Entry 2Y5L (X-ray diffraction, 2.20 A resolution); this record covers chains A and C of the 4 polymer chains in the assembly.

Chain A (and C):
Protein: Fructose-1,6-bisphosphatase 1
Source organism: Homo sapiens
Notes: EC 3.1.3.11; chain C of this document is another copy of the same molecule, construct and numbering; everything in this record applies to it too
UniProt: P09467 (F16P1_HUMAN); residues 0-337 here correspond to UniProt positions 1-338 (UniProt number = residue number + 1)
Amino-acid sequence (338 residues; each row starts with the number of its first residue; numbering starts at 0):
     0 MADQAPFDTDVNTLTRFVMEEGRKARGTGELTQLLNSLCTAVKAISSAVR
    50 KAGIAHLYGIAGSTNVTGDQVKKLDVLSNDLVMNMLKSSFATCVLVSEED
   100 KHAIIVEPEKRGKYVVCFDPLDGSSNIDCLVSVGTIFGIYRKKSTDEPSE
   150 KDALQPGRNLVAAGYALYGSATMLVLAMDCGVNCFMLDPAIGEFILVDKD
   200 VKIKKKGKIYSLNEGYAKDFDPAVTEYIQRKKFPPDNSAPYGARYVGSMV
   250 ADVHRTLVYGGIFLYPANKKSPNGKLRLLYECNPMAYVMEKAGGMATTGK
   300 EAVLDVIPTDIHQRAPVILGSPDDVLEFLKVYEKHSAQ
Not modelled in the structure: 0-8, 62-69, 337 (chain C: 0-8, 62-71, 337)
Construct notes: variant Lys217 (Arg218 in P09467)
UniProt features mapped onto this chain:
  - binding site (AMP): Val17 to Gly21, Thr27 to Thr31, Lys112, Tyr113, Arg140
  - binding site (Mg(2+)): Asp68, Glu97, Asp118, Leu120, Asp121, Glu280
  - binding site (substrate): Asp121 to Ser124, Asn212 to Tyr215, Arg243 to Met248, Tyr264, Lys274 to Arg276
  - modified residue: Ala1 (N-acetylalanine), Lys150 (N6-succinyllysine), Tyr215 (Phosphotyrosine), Tyr244 (Phosphotyrosine), Tyr264 (Phosphotyrosine)

How chain A and chain C interact:
Residue-residue contacts (43; chain A residue first):
  Asp9(A) with Ser87(C); Lys109(C), salt bridge
  Thr14(A) with Thr14(C); Asn35(C)
  Arg15(A) with Ser36(C), hydrogen bond; Met84(C), hydrogen bond (side chain-backbone); Ser87(C), hydrogen bond; Ser88(C)
  Met18(A) with Met18(C), hydrophobic; Thr31(C); Gln32(C)
  Arg22(A) with Thr27(C), hydrogen bond (side chain-backbone); Glu29(C); Gln32(C), hydrogen bond
  Thr27(A) with Arg22(C), hydrogen bond (backbone-side chain)
  Glu29(A) with Arg22(C)
  Thr31(A) with Met18(C)
  Gln32(A) with Met18(C); Glu19(C); Arg22(C), hydrogen bond
  Asn35(A) with Thr14(C)
  Ser36(A) with Arg15(C), hydrogen bond
  Thr39(A) with Glu192(C), hydrogen bond
  Lys42(A) with Ile190(C), hydrogen bond (side chain-backbone); Gly191(C), hydrogen bond (side chain-backbone); Glu192(C), salt bridge
  Ala43(A) with Ile190(C), hydrophobic
  Ser46(A) with Ala189(C)
  Asn83(A) with Val10(C)
  Met84(A) with Arg15(C), hydrogen bond (backbone-side chain)
  Ser87(A) with Asp9(C); Arg15(C), hydrogen bond
  Ser88(A) with Arg15(C)
  Lys109(A) with Asp9(C)
  Ala189(A) with Ser46(C)
  Ile190(A) with Lys42(C); Ala43(C), hydrophobic; Gly191(C)
  Gly191(A) with Lys42(C), hydrogen bond (backbone-side chain); Ile190(C); Gly191(C)
  Glu192(A) with Thr39(C), hydrogen bond; Lys42(C), salt bridge
Interface residues without a listed pair, chain A (29 interface residues in all): Val10, Glu19, Gly28, Phe89, Pro188
Interface residues without a listed pair, chain C (29 interface residues in all): Thr12, Asn83, Phe89, Pro188

In short:
Chain A and chain C each contribute 29 residues to their interface; the contacts include 15 hydrogen bonds and
3 salt bridges. Polar pairs include Asp9(A)-Lys109(C), Lys42(A)-Glu192(C) and Arg15(A)-Ser36(C). UniProt lists
13 AMP-binding residues, 6 Mg2+-binding residues and 18 substrate-binding residues on chain A.
Both chains are Fructose-1,6-bisphosphatase 1 (Homo sapiens). Entry 2Y5L (orally active aminopyridines as
inhibitors of tetrameric fructose 1,6- bisphosphatase) was determined by X-ray diffraction together with 2Y5K
from the same study.
